Entry 8XBU (electron microscopy, 4.24 A resolution (low resolution: residue-level contacts below are approximate; hydrogen-bond / salt-bridge calls are withheld)); this record covers chains E and I of the 20 polymer chains in the assembly.

Chain E:
Protein: Histone H3.1
From: Homo sapiens
Reference sequence: P68431 (H31_HUMAN); residues 0-135 here correspond to UniProt positions 1-136 (UniProt number = residue number + 1)
Amino-acid sequence (139 residues; numbered -3 to 135; the number before each row is that of its first residue; numbers below 1 keep their minus sign (Gly-3 is residue -3)):
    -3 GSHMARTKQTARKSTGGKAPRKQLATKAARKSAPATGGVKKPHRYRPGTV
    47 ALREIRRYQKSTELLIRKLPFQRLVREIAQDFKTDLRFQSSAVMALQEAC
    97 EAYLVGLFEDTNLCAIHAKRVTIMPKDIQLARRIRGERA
Unresolved in the structure: -3 to 35, 135
Construct notes: expression tag (-3 to -1)
UniProt features mapped onto this chain:
  - modified residue: Arg2 (Asymmetric dimethylarginine), Thr3 (Phosphothreonine), Lys4 (Allysine), Gln5 (5-glutamyl dopamine), Thr6 (Phosphothreonine), Arg8 (Citrulline), Lys9 (N6,N6,N6-trimethyllysine), Ser10 (ADP-ribosylserine), Thr11 (Phosphothreonine), Lys14 (N6-(2-hydroxyisobutyryl)lysine), Arg17 (Asymmetric dimethylarginine), Lys18 (N6-(2-hydroxyisobutyryl)lysine), Lys23 (N6-(2-hydroxyisobutyryl)lysine), Arg26 (Citrulline), Lys27 (N6,N6,N6-trimethyllysine), Ser28 (ADP-ribosylserine), Lys36 (N6,N6,N6-trimethyllysine), Lys37 (N6-methyllysine), Tyr41 (Phosphotyrosine), Lys56 (N6,N6,N6-trimethyllysine) and 8 more in UniProt
  - lipidation: Lys18 (N6-decanoyllysine)

Chain I:
Molecule: 156-nt DNA strand
From: synthetic construct
Sequence (156 nucleotides; numbered 1 to 156; the number before each row is that of its first residue):
     1 ATCAGAATCCCGGTGCCGAGGCCGCTCAATTGGTCGTAGACAGCTCTAGC
    51 ACCGCTTAAACGCACGTACGCGCTGTCCCCCGCGTTTTAACCGCCAAGGG
   101 GATTACACCCAAGACACCAGGCACGAGACAGAAAAAAACAACGAAAACGG
   151 CCACCA

Chain E / chain I interface:
Contacting residue pairs - 17 pairs, chain E then chain I:
  Lys37(E) - DA144(I)
  Lys37(E) - DA145(I)
  Tyr41(E) - DG143(I)
  Arg42(E) - DA68(I)
  Arg42(E) - DG143(I)
  Thr45(E) - DG143(I)
  Arg72(E) - DC50(I)
  Arg83(E) - DC50(I)
  Phe84(E) - DG49(I)
  Phe84(E) - DC50(I)
  Gln85(E) - DG49(I)
  Ser86(E) - DG49(I)
  Arg116(E) - DG70(I)
  Val117(E) - DG70(I)
  Thr118(E) - DG70(I)
  Met120(E) - DG70(I)
  Met120(E) - DC71(I)
Other interface residues (no listed pair), chain E (17 interface residues in all): His39, Arg40, Arg63, Lys115
Other interface residues (no listed pair), chain I (11 interface residues in all): DA59, DC69, DC142

Overview:
17 residues of chain E and 11 residues of chain I are in contact.
Chain E is Histone H3.1 (Homo sapiens) and chain I is a 156-nt DNA strand (synthetic construct); the
structure, The cryo-EM structure of the decameric RAD51 ring bound to the nucleosome with the linker DNA ...,
was determined by electron microscopy together with 8JND, 8JNE, 8JNF, 8XBT and 8XBW from the same study.
